PDB entry 1Q5B | electron microscopy, 30.00 A resolution (very low resolution: no residue pairs are listed; an interface is given only as per-side residue counts) | chains A and B of the 3 polymer chains in the assembly

[Chain A (and B)]
Protein: EP-cadherin
Source organism: Mus musculus
Notes: fragment: residues 1-546 of PDB entry 1L3W; chain B of this document is another copy of the same molecule, construct and numbering; everything in this record applies to it too
Amino-acid sequence (880 residues; each row starts with the number of its first residue; numbers below 1 keep their minus sign (Met-154 is residue -154)):
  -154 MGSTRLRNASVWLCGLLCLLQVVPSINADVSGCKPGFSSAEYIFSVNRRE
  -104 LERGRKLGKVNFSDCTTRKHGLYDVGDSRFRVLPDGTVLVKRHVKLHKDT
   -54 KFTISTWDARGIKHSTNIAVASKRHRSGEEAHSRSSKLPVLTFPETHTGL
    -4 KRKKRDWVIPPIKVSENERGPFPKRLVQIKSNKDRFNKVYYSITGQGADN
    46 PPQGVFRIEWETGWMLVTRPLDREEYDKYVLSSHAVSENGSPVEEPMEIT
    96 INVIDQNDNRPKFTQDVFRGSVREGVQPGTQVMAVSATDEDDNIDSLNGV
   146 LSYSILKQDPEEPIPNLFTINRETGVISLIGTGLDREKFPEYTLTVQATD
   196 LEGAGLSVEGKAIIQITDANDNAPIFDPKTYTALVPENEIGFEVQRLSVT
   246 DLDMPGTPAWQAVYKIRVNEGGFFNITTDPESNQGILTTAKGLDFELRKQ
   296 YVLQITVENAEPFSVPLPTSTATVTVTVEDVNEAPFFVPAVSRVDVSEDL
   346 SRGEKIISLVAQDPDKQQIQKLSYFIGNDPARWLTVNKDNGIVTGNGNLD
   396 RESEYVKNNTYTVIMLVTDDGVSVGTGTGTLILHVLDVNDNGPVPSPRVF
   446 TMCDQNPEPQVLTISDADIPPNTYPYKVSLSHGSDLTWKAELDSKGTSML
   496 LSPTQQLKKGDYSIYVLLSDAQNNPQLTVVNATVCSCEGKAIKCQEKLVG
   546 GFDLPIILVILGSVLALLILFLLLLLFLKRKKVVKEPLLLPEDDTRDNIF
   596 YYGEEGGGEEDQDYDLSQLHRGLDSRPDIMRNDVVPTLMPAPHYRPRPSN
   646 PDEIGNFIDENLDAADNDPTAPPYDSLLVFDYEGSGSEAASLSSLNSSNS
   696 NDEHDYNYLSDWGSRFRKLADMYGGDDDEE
Unresolved in the structure: -154 to 0, 541-725
Disulfides: Cys448-Cys532, Cys530-Cys539
Covalent attachments: N-acetylglucosamine (NAG) linked to Thr188, Thr227, Thr245, Asn270, Thr273, Thr316, Thr318, Thr320, Asn403, Thr407, Thr421, Thr423, Asn526; 2-acetamido-2-deoxy-alpha-D-glucopyranose (NDG) linked to Thr314, Thr425
Ion coordination: Ca2+ site 1: Glu11, Glu69, Asp100, Gln101, Asp103, Asp136; Ca2+ site 2: Glu11, Asn12, Asp67, Glu69, Asp103; Ca2+ site 3: Asn102, Asn104, Asp134, Asp136, Asn143, Asp195; Ca2+ site 4: Glu119, Glu182, Asp213, Ala214, Asp216, Asp248; Ca2+ site 5: Glu119, Asp180, Glu182, Asp216; Ca2+ site 6: Asn215, Asn217, Asp246, Asp248, Ala254, Asn304; Ca2+ site 7: Glu232, Asp289, Glu291, Glu328; Ca2+ site 8: Glu232, Glu291, Asp325, Val326, Glu328, Asp360; Ca2+ site 9: Asn327, Glu328, Asp358, Asp360, Gln365, Asp414; Ca2+ site 10: Glu343, Asp395, Glu397, Asp435; Ca2+ site 11: Glu343, Glu397, Asp432, Val433, Asp435; Ca2+ site 12: Asn434, Asn436, Asp461, Asp463, Asn467, Asp515

[How chain A and chain B interact]
At this resolution (30 A) residue pairs are not listed: 17 residues of chain A and 13 of chain B lie at the interface.

[In short]
17 residues of chain A face 13 of chain B across their interface. N-acetylglucosamine is covalently linked to
Thr188(A), Thr227(A), Thr245(A), Asn270(A), Thr273(A) and Thr316(A) and 7 more.
2-acetamido-2-deoxy-alpha-D-glucopyranose is covalently linked to Thr314(A) and Thr425(A).
Both chains are EP-cadherin (Mus musculus). Entry 1Q5B (lambda-shaped TRANS and CIS interactions of cadherins
model based on fitting C-cadherin (1L3W) to 3D map ...) was determined by electron microscopy, deposited
together with 1Q55, 1Q5A and 1Q5C.
